6TMG - chains q and g of the 48 polymer chains in the assembly; structure by electron microscopy, 2.80 A resolution.

[Chain q]
Molecule: ATPTG11
Organism: Toxoplasma gondii (strain ATCC 50853 / GT1)
UniProtKB: A0A125YPS4 (A0A125YPS4_TOXGG); residue numbers follow UniProt; this construct covers 1-134
Sequence (134 residues; each row starts with the number of its first residue):
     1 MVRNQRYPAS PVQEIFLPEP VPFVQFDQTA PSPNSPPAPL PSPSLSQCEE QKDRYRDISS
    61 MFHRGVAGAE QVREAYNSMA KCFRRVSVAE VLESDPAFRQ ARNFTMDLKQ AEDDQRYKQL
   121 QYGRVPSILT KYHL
Not modelled in the structure: 1

[Chain g]
Molecule: ATPTG5
Organism: Toxoplasma gondii (strain ATCC 50853 / GT1)
UniProtKB: S7WD71 (S7WD71_TOXGG); residues 1-252 here = UniProt positions 1-252
Sequence (252 residues; row label = number of the first residue in the row):
     1 MQNGVFTREN ADFLVKSGAD SPSSQSLLLR TSPSPLSLPR RRFIFLRSAS VDLSERSSLA
    61 CLAPFFCLAS GVCLRSAFSL PFFARRGRPC LFFIFIFFFR VSFTANFRGK RVKMAASTIP
   121 ISQWPSLLYA PPSSPANPAV EALPEMQFDD LHYPRQMLLC RGAGYSLEQC NRMAQPDARV
   181 TPENPAEKLL KEEAVAAIAC LSQREGGKDE QCRYYIERMY KLANKEKQPE PGTLSKASTL
   241 ACKLLGIHRP EA
Not modelled in the structure: 1-114, 227-252
Cystine bridges: Cys200-Cys212
Differences from the reference sequence: conflict Val51 (Phe in S7WD71), Cys73 (Ser in S7WD71), Lys110 (Glu in S7WD71), Thr233 (Met in S7WD71)

[How chain q and chain g interact]
Contacting residue pairs (79):
  Arg6(q) with Ala116(g)
  Tyr7(q) with Ala115(g), hydrophobic
  Glu14(q) with Ala115(g)
  Val21(q) with Ser133(g); Ser134(g); Pro135(g)
  Pro22(q) with Pro135(g), hydrophobic
  Phe23(q) with Tyr220(g)
  Gln25(q) with Ile216(g)
  Phe26(q) with Glu210(g); Arg213(g); Glu217(g); Tyr220(g), hydrophobic
  Asp27(q) with Glu210(g), hydrogen bond (backbone-side chain)
  Gln28(q) with Arg213(g)
  Ala30(q) with Arg213(g)
  Pro31(q) with Arg213(g)
  Ser32(q) with Arg213(g), hydrogen bond; Glu217(g), hydrogen bond
  Pro33(q) with Arg213(g); Tyr214(g); Arg218(g), hydrogen bond (backbone-side chain)
  Ser35(q) with Tyr214(g)
  Pro37(q) with Arg204(g); Gln211(g)
  Ala38(q) with Arg204(g), hydrogen bond (backbone-side chain)
  Pro39(q) with Arg204(g)
  Leu40(q) with Gln203(g); Arg204(g)
  Val88(q) with Ser202(g)
  Leu92(q) with Gln203(g)
  Phe98(q) with Val195(g), hydrophobic
  Gln100(q) with Glu192(g)
  Ala101(q) with Val195(g), hydrophobic; Ala196(g), hydrophobic
  Phe104(q) with Glu193(g); Tyr215(g), hydrophobic
  Thr105(q) with Tyr214(g)
  Met106(q) with Tyr214(g), hydrogen bond (backbone-side chain); Arg218(g), hydrogen bond (backbone-side chain); Leu222(g), hydrophobic
  Asp107(q) with Arg218(g)
  Leu108(q) with Arg218(g)
  Ala111(q) with Lys221(g); Leu222(g); Lys225(g), hydrogen bond (backbone-side chain)
  Glu112(q) with Lys221(g); Lys225(g), hydrogen bond (backbone-side chain)
  Asp113(q) with Lys225(g)
  Asp114(q) with Leu222(g); Lys225(g), hydrogen bond (backbone-side chain)
  Arg116(q) with Leu189(g), hydrogen bond (side chain-backbone); Glu193(g), salt bridge; Leu222(g)
  Tyr117(q) with Leu222(g); Ala223(g); Lys225(g)
  Gln119(q) with Pro185(g); Leu189(g)
  Leu120(q) with Pro185(g); Leu189(g), hydrophobic; Ala223(g)
  Tyr122(q) with Ala139(g), hydrophobic; Glu141(g); Ala142(g), hydrophobic; Pro182(g); Glu183(g); Asn184(g)
  Val125(q) with Glu145(g); Arg179(g); Val180(g); Pro182(g)
  Pro126(q) with Arg179(g), hydrogen bond (backbone-side chain)
  Ser127(q) with Arg179(g)
  Ile128(q) with Arg179(g)
  Lys131(q) with His152(g); Leu159(g); Asp177(g), salt bridge
  Tyr132(q) with Arg155(g)
Interface residues without a listed pair, chain q (53 interface residues in all): Val24, Asn34, Pro36, Lys81, Arg85, Gln115, Gln121, Gly123, Thr130
Interface residues without a listed pair, chain g (47 interface residues in all): Gln147, Ala178, Ala186, Leu190, Ala199, Glu205, Glu226

[In short]
Chain q and chain g form an interface of 53 and 47 residues respectively; the contacts include 12 hydrogen
bonds and 2 salt bridges. Polar contacts include Arg116(q)-Glu193(g), Lys131(q)-Asp177(g) and
Asp27(q)-Glu210(g).
Chain q is ATPTG11 and chain g is ATPTG5, both from Toxoplasma gondii (strain ATCC 50853 / GT1); the
structure, Cryo-EM structure of Toxoplasma gondii mitochondrial ATP synthase dimer, membrane region model, was
determined by electron microscopy (same publication as 6TMH, 6TMI, 6TMJ, 6TMK and 6TML).
